5IVX - chains A and F of the 5 polymer chains in the assembly; structure by X-ray diffraction, 2.10 A resolution.

== Chain A ==
Name: H-2 class I histocompatibility antigen, D-D alpha chain
Organism: Mus musculus
UniProtKB: P01900 (HA12_MOUSE); residues 2-277 here correspond to UniProt positions 26-301 (UniProt number = residue number + 24)
Chain sequence (277 residues; each row starts with the number of its first residue):
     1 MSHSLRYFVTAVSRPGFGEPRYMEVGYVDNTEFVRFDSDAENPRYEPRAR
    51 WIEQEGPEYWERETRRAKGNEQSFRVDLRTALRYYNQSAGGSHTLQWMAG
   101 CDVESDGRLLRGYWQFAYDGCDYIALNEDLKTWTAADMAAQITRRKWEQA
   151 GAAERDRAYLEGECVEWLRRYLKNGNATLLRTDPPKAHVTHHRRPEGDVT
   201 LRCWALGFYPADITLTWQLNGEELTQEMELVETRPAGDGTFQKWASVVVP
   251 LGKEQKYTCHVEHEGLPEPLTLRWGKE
Unresolved in the structure: 275-277
Disulfide bonds: C101-C164, C203-C259
Differences from the reference sequence: initiating methionine (1)
Swiss-Prot annotation at these positions:
  - region: G275 to E277 (Connecting peptide)
  - glycosylation (N-linked (GlcNAc...) asparagine): N86, N176

== Chain F ==
Name: T-cell receptor beta chain
Organism: Mus musculus
Notes: engineered mutation(s): F167C, C181A
Chain sequence (234 residues; each row starts with the number of its first residue):
     1 MKVTQMPRYLIKRMGENVLLECGQDMSHETMYWYRQDPGLGLQLIYISYD
    51 VDSNSEGDIPKGYRVSRKKREHFSLILDSAKTNQTSVYFCASSLGHTEVF
   101 FGKGTRLTVVEDLRNVTPPKVSLFEPSKAEIANKQKATLVCLARGFFPDH
   151 VELSWWVNGKEVHSGVCTDPQAYKESNYSYALSSRLRVSATFWHNPRNHF
   201 RCQVQFHGLSEEDKWPEGSPKPVTQNISAEAWGR
Disulfide bonds: C22-C90, C141-C202
What the authors report for this chain:
  - conformationally variable residues (loop rearrangement): S27, L42, I45, I47, V51, D52, S92 to V99
  - allosteric site: V116, S127, E130, A132, N133, K134, T138, S183, R187, V188, A190
  - mutagenesis - E130A, T138A: abolished expression
  - mutagenesis - E130A: abolished stability
  - mutagenesis - N133A, K134A: decreased signaling in response to 1 muM peptide
  - mutagenesis - S127A: decreased signaling
  - mutagenesis - N133A, K134A: unchanged binding to P18-I10/H2-Dd tetramers
  - allosteric site: V116 (from molecular simulation)
  - mutagenesis - N133A: unchanged binding to H-2 class I histocompatibility antigen, D-D alpha chain (chain A)

== Chain A / chain F interface ==
Residue-residue contacts - 17 pairs, chain A then chain F:
  R75(A) - S53(F)  hydrogen bond
  V76(A) - E29(F)
  V76(A) - Y49(F)
  V76(A) - D50(F)
  V76(A) - R70(F)  hydrogen bond (backbone-side chain)
  R79(A) - D50(F)  salt bridge
  T80(A) - R70(F)  hydrogen bond
  R83(A) - R70(F)
  K146(A) - S27(F)  hydrogen bond (side chain-backbone)
  K146(A) - E29(F)  salt bridge
  K146(A) - L94(F)
  W147(A) - L94(F)
  Q149(A) - M1(F)
  A150(A) - L94(F)  hydrophobic
  A150(A) - T97(F)
  R155(A) - H96(F)  hydrogen bond (side chain-backbone)
  R155(A) - T97(F)
Also at the interface, not in a pair above, chain F (12 interface residues in all): M26, V51

== Overview ==
10 residues of chain A face 12 of chain F across their interface; the contacts include 5 hydrogen bonds and 2
salt bridges. Polar pairs include R79(A)-D50(F), K146(A)-E29(F) and R75(A)-S53(F). From the paper: E130A and
T138A of chain F abolish expression; an allosteric site at V116(F), S127(F) and E130(F) among others; 5
substitutions were tested in all.
Here chain A is H-2 class I histocompatibility antigen, D-D alpha chain and chain F is T-cell receptor beta
chain, both from Mus musculus. Entry 5IVX (Crystal Structure of B4.2.3 T-Cell Receptor and H2-Dd P18-I10
Complex) was determined by X-ray diffraction (same publication as 5IW1).
